Entry 8WGB (electron microscopy, 3.70 A resolution); this record covers chains D and C of the 5 polymer chains in the assembly.

[Chain D]
Molecule: Guanine nucleotide-binding protein G(I)/G(S)/G(T) subunit beta-1
From: Homo sapiens
Reference sequence: P62873 (GBB1_HUMAN); residues 2-340 here = UniProt positions 2-340
Amino-acid sequence (339 residues; numbered 2 to 340; the number before each row is that of its first residue):
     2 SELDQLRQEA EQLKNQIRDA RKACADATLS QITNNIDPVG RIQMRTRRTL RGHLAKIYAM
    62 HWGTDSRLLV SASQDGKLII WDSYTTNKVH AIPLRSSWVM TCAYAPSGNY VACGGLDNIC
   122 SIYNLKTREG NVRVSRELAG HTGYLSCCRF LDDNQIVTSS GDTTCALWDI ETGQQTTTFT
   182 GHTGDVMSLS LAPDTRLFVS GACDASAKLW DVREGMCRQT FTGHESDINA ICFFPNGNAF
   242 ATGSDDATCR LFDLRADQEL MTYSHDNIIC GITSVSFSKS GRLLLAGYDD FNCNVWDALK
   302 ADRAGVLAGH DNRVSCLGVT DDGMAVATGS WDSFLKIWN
Unresolved in the structure: 2
Curated features (UniProtKB/Swiss-Prot):
  - modified residue: Ser2 (N-acetylserine), His266 (Phosphohistidine)
  - natural variant: Leu30 (L30F: In MRD42; uncertain significance), Arg52 (R52G: In MRD42), Gly64 (G64V: In MRD42), Asp76 (D76E: In MRD42; D76G: In MRD42), Gly77 (G77S: In MRD42), Lys78 (K78R: In MRD42), Ile80 (I80N: In MRD42; I80T: In MRD42), His91 (H91R: In MRD42; uncertain significance), Ala92 (A92T: In MRD42), Pro94 (P94S: In MRD42), Leu95 (L95P: In MRD42), Arg96 (R96L: In MRD42), 5 further natural variant entries in UniProt

[Chain C]
Molecule: Guanine nucleotide-binding protein G(i) subunit alpha-3
From: Homo sapiens
Reference sequence: P08754 (GNAI3_HUMAN); numbering as in UniProt (aligned over 1-354)
Amino-acid sequence (354 residues; numbered 1 to 354; the number before each row is that of its first residue):
     1 MGCTLSAEDK AAVERSKMID RNLREDGEKA AKEVKLLLLG AGESGKNTIV KQMKIIHEDG
    61 YSEDECKQYK VVVYSNTIQS IIAIIRAMGR LKIDFGEAAR ADDARQLFVL AGSAEEGVMT
   121 PELAGVIKRL WRDGGVQACF SRSREYQLND SASYYLNDLD RISQSNYIPT QQDVLRTRVK
   181 TTGIVETHFT FKDLYFKMFD VGAQRSERKK WIHCFEGVTA IIFCVALSDY DLVLAEDEEM
   241 NRMHASMKLF DSICNNKWFT ETSIILFLNK KDLFEEKIKR SPLTICYPEY TGSNTYEEAA
   301 AYIQCQFEDL NRRKDTKEIY THFTCSTDTK NVQFVFDAVT DVIIKNNLKE CGLY
Unresolved in the structure: 1-5, 57-182
Sequence notes: conflict Asn47 (Ser in P08754), Ala203 (Gly in P08754), Ala245 (Glu in P08754), Ser326 (Ala in P08754)
Curated features (UniProtKB/Swiss-Prot):
  - region: Lys35 to Lys46, Thr48 (G1 motif), Asp173 to Thr181 (G2 motif), Phe196 to Gly202, Gln204, Arg205 (G3 motif), Ile265 to Asp272 (G4 motif), Thr324, Cys325, Thr327 to Thr329 (G5 motif)
  - binding site (GTP): Gly42, Glu43, Ser44, Gly45, Lys46, Thr48, Asp150, Ser151, Leu175, Arg176, Thr177, Arg178, Val179, Lys180, Thr181, Val201, Asn269, Lys270, Asp272, Leu273 and 2 more in UniProt
  - binding site (GDP): Glu43, Ser44, Gly45, Lys46, Thr48, Ser151, Leu175, Arg176, Thr177, Arg178, Asn269, Lys270, Asp272, Cys325
  - binding site (Mg(2+)): Thr181
  - modified residue: Arg178 (ADP-ribosylarginine), Gln204 (Deamidated glutamine), Cys351 (ADP-ribosylcysteine)
  - lipidation: Gly2 (N-myristoyl glycine), Cys3 (S-palmitoyl cysteine)
  - natural variant: Gly40 (G40R: In ARCND1), Gly45 (G45S: In ARCND1), Asn47 (S47N: In ARCND1; this construct carries the variant)
  - mutagenesis: Lys35 (K35A: Decreased affinity for PLCD4), Leu36 (L36A: Increased affinity for PLCD4), Leu37 (L37A: No effect on binding to PLCD4), Leu39 (L39A: Decreased affinity for PLCD4), Gly42 (G42R: Decreased affinity for PLCD4), Ile184 (I184A: No effect on binding to PLCD4), Trp211 (W211A: Decreased affinity for CCDC88C and PLCD4), Phe215 (F215A: Decreased affinity for CCDC88C and PLCD4), Val218 (V218A: No effect on binding to PLCD4), Lys248 (K248M: No effect on binding to CCDC88C), Leu249 (L249H: Decreased affinity for PLCD4; L249V: No effect on binding to PLCD4), Ser252 (S252A: Increased affinity for PLCD4; S252D: Decreased affinity for PLCD4), 4 further mutagenesis entries in UniProt

[Chain D / chain C interface]
Contacting residue pairs (43):
  Leu55(D) with Gly27(C)
  Lys57(D) with Glu216(C), salt bridge
  Tyr59(D) with His213(C), hydrogen bond; Cys214(C), hydrogen bond; Glu216(C)
  Gln75(D) with Cys214(C), hydrogen bond; Glu216(C)
  Asp76(D) with Lys35(C), salt bridge
  Lys78(D) with Leu23(C), hydrogen bond (side chain-backbone); Asp26(C), salt bridge; Gly27(C)
  Ile80(D) with Leu23(C), hydrophobic
  Asn88(D) with Ala12(C); Ser16(C)
  Lys89(D) with Ser16(C); Ile19(C); Leu23(C)
  Val90(D) with Ile19(C)
  His91(D) with Ile19(C)
  Ala92(D) with Ile19(C), hydrophobic
  Ser98(D) with Glu186(C)
  Trp99(D) with Ile184(C); Glu186(C); Phe199(C), hydrophobic; Phe215(C), hydrophobic
  Met101(D) with Lys210(C); His213(C); Cys214(C), hydrophobic
  Leu117(D) with Ile184(C), hydrophobic; Trp211(C), hydrophobic
  Asp118(D) with Gly183(C)
  Asn119(D) with Gly183(C); Gln204(C), hydrogen bond
  Tyr145(D) with Gln204(C); Ser206(C); Trp211(C), hydrophobic
  Asp186(D) with Glu207(C)
  Met188(D) with Lys210(C)
  Asp228(D) with Lys210(C), salt bridge
  Asp246(D) with Lys210(C), salt bridge
  Arg314(D) with Trp258(C)
  Trp332(D) with His213(C); Trp258(C), hydrophobic
Other interface residues (no listed pair), chain D (30 interface residues in all): Arg52, Ser97, Gly144, Gly162, Asn230
Other interface residues (no listed pair), chain C (25 interface residues in all): Val13, Asp20, Arg24, Glu28

[Summary]
30 residues of chain D face 25 of chain C across their interface; the contacts include 5 hydrogen bonds and 5
salt bridges. Polar pairs include Lys57(D)-Glu216(C), Asp76(D)-Lys35(C) and Lys78(D)-Asp26(C).
Here chain D is Guanine nucleotide-binding protein G(I)/G(S)/G(T) subunit beta-1 and chain C is Guanine
nucleotide-binding protein G(i) subunit alpha-3, both from Homo sapiens. Entry 8WGB (mGlu2-4 heterodimer bound
with Gi) was determined by electron microscopy (same publication as 8WG9, 8WGC and 8WGD).
